Entry 1EZV (X-ray diffraction, 2.30 A resolution); this record covers chains E and X of the 11 polymer chains in the assembly.

Chain E:
Molecule: Ubiquinol-cytochrome C reductase iron-sulfur subunit
Source organism: Saccharomyces cerevisiae
Notes: EC 1.10.2.2
Sequence (185 residues; row label = number of the first residue in the row):
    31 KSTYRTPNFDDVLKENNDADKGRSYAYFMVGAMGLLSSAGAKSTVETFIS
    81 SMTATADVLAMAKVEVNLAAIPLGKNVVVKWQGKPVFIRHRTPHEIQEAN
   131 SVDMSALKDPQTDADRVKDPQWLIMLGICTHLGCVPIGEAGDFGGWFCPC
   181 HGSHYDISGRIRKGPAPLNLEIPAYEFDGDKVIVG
Disulfides: Cys-164/Cys-180
Ion coordination: 2Fe-2S cluster Fe: Cys-159, His-161, Cys-178, His-181
Small-molecule neighbours: 2Fe-2S cluster (FES): Cys-159, His-161, Leu-162, Gly-163, Cys-164, Cys-178, Cys-180, His-181, Gly-182, Ser-183, Pro-195

Chain X:
Molecule: Heavy chain (vh) of fv-fragment
Source organism: Mus musculus
Sequence (127 residues; each row starts with the number of its first residue):
     1 EVKLQESGAGLVQPSQSLSLTCSVTGYSITSGYYWNWIRLFPGNKLEWVG
    51 YISNVGDNNYNPSLKDRLSITRDTSKNQFFLKLNSVTTEDTATYYCARSE
   101 YYSVTGYAMDYWGQGTTVTVSSAWRHP
Disulfides: Cys-22/Cys-96

Chain E / chain X interface:
Residue-residue contacts (27; chain E residue first):
  Ile-126(E) / Tyr-102(X)
  Gln-127(E) / Tyr-111(X)
  Asn-130(E) / Tyr-27(X)
  Asn-130(E) / Tyr-33(X)
  Asn-130(E) / Arg-98(X)  hydrogen bond (backbone-side chain)
  Asn-130(E) / Glu-100(X)  hydrogen bond
  Asn-130(E) / Tyr-102(X)  hydrogen bond
  Ser-131(E) / Tyr-27(X)
  Ser-131(E) / Tyr-111(X)  hydrogen bond
  Val-132(E) / Tyr-27(X)
  Asp-133(E) / Tyr-27(X)
  Asp-133(E) / Ser-28(X)  hydrogen bond (side chain-backbone)
  Asp-133(E) / Ser-31(X)  hydrogen bond
  Met-134(E) / Ser-31(X)
  Thr-142(E) / Ser-31(X)
  Thr-142(E) / Tyr-33(X)
  Asp-143(E) / Tyr-33(X)
  Asp-143(E) / Tyr-102(X)  hydrogen bond
  Ala-144(E) / Tyr-33(X)  hydrophobic
  Ala-144(E) / Tyr-101(X)
  Ala-144(E) / Tyr-102(X)  hydrophobic
  Val-147(E) / Tyr-102(X)  hydrophobic
  Lys-148(E) / Tyr-102(X)
  Lys-148(E) / Ser-103(X)
  Lys-148(E) / Val-104(X)  hydrogen bond (backbone-backbone)
  Pro-150(E) / Tyr-102(X)  hydrophobic
  Pro-150(E) / Thr-105(X)
Interface residues without a listed pair, chain E (15 interface residues in all): Asp-149, Phe-207
Interface residues without a listed pair, chain X (16 interface residues in all): Val-2, Gly-26, Gly-32, Asp-110

Overview:
15 residues of chain E and 16 residues of chain X are in contact; the contacts include 8 hydrogen bonds. Among
the polar pairs are Asn-130(E)/Arg-98(X), Asn-130(E)/Glu-100(X) and Asn-130(E)/Tyr-102(X). Ligands of chain E:
2Fe-2S cluster.
Chain E is Ubiquinol-cytochrome C reductase iron-sulfur subunit (Saccharomyces cerevisiae) and chain X is
Heavy chain (vh) of fv-fragment (Mus musculus); the structure, Structure of the yeast cytochrome BC1 complex
co-crystallized with an antibody fv-fragment, was determined by X-ray diffraction.
